Entry 2B4M (X-ray diffraction, 2.80 A resolution); this record covers chain A.

Chain A:
Name: Glycine betaine-binding protein
Organism: Bacillus subtilis
Reference sequence: P46922 (OPUAC_BACSU); residues 5-272 here correspond to UniProt positions 26-293 (UniProt number = residue number + 21)
Amino-acid sequence (268 residues; row label = number of the first residue in the row):
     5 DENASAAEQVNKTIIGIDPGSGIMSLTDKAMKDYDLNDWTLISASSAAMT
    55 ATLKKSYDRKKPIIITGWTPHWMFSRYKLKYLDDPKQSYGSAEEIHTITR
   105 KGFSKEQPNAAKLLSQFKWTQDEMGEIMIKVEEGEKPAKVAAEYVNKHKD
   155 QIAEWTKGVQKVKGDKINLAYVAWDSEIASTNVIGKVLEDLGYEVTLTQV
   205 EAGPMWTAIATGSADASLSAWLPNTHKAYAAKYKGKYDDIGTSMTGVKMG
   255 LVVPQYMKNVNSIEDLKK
Not modelled in the structure: 5-8
Residues lining bound ligands: 1,1-dimethyl-prolinium (PBE): I21, S25, G26, I27, W72, W178, E181, W225, T229
From the paper describing this entry:
  - binding site for 1,1-dimethyl-prolinium: G26, I27, W72, W178, W225
  - conformationally variable residues (side-chain flip): W178, H230

In short:
Ligands of chain A: 1,1-dimethyl-prolinium. From the paper: a binding site for 1,1-dimethyl-prolinium at G26,
I27 and W72 among others; conformational variability at W178 and H230.
Chain A is Glycine betaine-binding protein (Bacillus subtilis); the structure, Crystal structure of the
binding protein OpuAC in complex with proline betaine, was determined by X-ray diffraction, deposited together
with 2B4L.
